PDB entry 8CZ8 | X-ray diffraction, 2.60 A resolution | chains C and E of the 3 polymer chains in the assembly

[Chain C]
Protein: scFv Anetumab
Source organism: Homo sapiens
Notes: antibody fragment or engineered binder
Sequence (247 residues; numbered 1 to 247; the number before each row is that of its first residue):
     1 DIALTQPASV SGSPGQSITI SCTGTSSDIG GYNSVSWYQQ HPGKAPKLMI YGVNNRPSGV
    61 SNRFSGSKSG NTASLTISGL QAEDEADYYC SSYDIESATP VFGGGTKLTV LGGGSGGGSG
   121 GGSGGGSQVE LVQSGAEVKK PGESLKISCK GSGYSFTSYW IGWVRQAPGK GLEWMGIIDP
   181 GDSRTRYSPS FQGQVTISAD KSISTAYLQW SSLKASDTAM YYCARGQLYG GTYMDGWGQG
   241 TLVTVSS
Not modelled in the structure: 112-127, 247
Disulfides: Cys-22/Cys-90, Cys-149/Cys-223

[Chain E]
Protein: Mesothelin, cleaved form
Source organism: Homo sapiens
UniProt: Q13421 (MSLN_HUMAN); numbering as in UniProt (aligned over 434-590)
Sequence (159 residues; row label = number of the first residue in the row):
   432 GSDKDTLDTL TAFYPGYLCS LSPEELSSVP PSSIWAVRPQ DLDTCDPRQL DVLYPKARLA
   492 FQNMNGSEYF VKIQSFLGGA PTEDLKALSQ QNVSMDLATF MKLRTDAVLP LTVAEVQKLL
   552 GPHVEGLKAE ERHRPVRDWI LRQRQDDLDT LGLGLQGGI
Not modelled in the structure: 432-441, 590
Construct notes: expression tag (432-433)
Curated features (UniProtKB/Swiss-Prot):
  - glycosylation (N-linked (GlcNAc...) asparagine): Asn-496, Asn-523
Disulfides: Cys-450/Cys-476

[Interface between chain C and chain E]
Residue-residue contacts (30):
  Gly-31(C) / Ser-451(E)
  Tyr-32(C) / Ser-451(E)  hydrogen bond (backbone-backbone)
  Tyr-32(C) / Leu-452(E)
  Tyr-32(C) / Ser-453(E)
  Tyr-32(C) / Pro-454(E)
  Tyr-32(C) / Asp-477(E)  hydrogen bond
  Tyr-32(C) / Gln-480(E)
  Tyr-93(C) / Thr-475(E)
  Ile-95(C) / Tyr-445(E)
  Ile-95(C) / Pro-446(E)
  Ile-95(C) / Gly-447(E)
  Glu-96(C) / Tyr-445(E)
  Gly-153(C) / His-564(E)
  Tyr-154(C) / His-564(E)  hydrogen bond (backbone-side chain)
  Ser-155(C) / Met-532(E)
  Ser-155(C) / Glu-561(E)  hydrogen bond
  Ser-155(C) / His-564(E)
  Thr-157(C) / Ala-529(E)
  Thr-157(C) / Lys-533(E)
  Ser-158(C) / Met-532(E)  hydrogen bond (side chain-backbone)
  Trp-160(C) / Asp-474(E)
  Asp-179(C) / Lys-533(E)  salt bridge
  Arg-184(C) / Gln-471(E)
  Arg-184(C) / Asp-474(E)  salt bridge
  Arg-186(C) / Asp-474(E)  salt bridge
  Leu-228(C) / Thr-475(E)
  Tyr-229(C) / Thr-475(E)
  Tyr-229(C) / Cys-476(E)
  Tyr-229(C) / Asp-477(E)
  Tyr-229(C) / Pro-478(E)
Interface residues without a listed pair, chain E (21 interface residues in all): Cys-450, Arg-479

[Overview]
16 residues of chain C face 21 of chain E across their interface; the contacts include 5 hydrogen bonds and 3
salt bridges. Polar contacts include Asp-179(C)/Lys-533(E), Arg-184(C)/Asp-474(E) and Arg-186(C)/Asp-474(E).
Chain C is scFv Anetumab and chain E is Mesothelin, cleaved form, both from Homo sapiens; the structure, Novel
Anti-Mesothelin Antibodies Enable Crystallography of the Intact Mesothelin Ectodo- main and Engineering of
Potent, T ..., was determined by X-ray diffraction together with 8CXC and 8CYH from the same study.
